7OL4 - chains A and C of the 4 polymer chains in the assembly; structure by X-ray diffraction, 4.80 A resolution (low resolution: residue-level contacts below are approximate; hydrogen-bond / salt-bridge calls are withheld).

[Chain A]
Protein: Contactin-1
Source organism: Mus musculus
UniProt: P12960 (CNTN1_MOUSE); numbering as in UniProt (aligned over 21-604)
Chain sequence (592 residues; row label = number of the first residue in the row):
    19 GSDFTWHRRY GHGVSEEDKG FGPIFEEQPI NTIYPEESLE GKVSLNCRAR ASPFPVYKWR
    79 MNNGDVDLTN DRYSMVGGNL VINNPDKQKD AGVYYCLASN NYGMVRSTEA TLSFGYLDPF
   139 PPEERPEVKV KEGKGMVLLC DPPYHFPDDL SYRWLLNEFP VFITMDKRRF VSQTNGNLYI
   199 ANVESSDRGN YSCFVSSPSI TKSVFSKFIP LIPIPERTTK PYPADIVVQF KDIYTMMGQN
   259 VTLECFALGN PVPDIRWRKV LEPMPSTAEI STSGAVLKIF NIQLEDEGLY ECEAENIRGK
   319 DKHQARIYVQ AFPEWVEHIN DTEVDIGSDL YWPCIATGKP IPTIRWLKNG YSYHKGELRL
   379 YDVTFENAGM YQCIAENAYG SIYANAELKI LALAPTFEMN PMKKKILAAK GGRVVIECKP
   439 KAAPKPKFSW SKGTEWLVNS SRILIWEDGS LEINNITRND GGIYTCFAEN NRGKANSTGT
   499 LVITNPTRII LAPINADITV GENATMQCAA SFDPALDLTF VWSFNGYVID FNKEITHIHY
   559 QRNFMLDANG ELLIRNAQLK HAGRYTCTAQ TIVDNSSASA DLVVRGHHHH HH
Unresolved in the structure: 19-34, 605-610
Disulfide bonds: C65-C114, C158-C211, C263-C310, C352-C391, C436-C484, C526-C585
Covalent attachments: N-acetylglucosamine (NAG) linked to N208, N258, N338, N457, N494
Differences from the reference sequence: expression tag (19-20, 605-610); conflict V433 (Ile in P12960)
Curated features (UniProtKB/Swiss-Prot):
  - glycosylation (N-linked (GlcNAc...) asparagine): N208, N258, N338, N457, N473, N494, N521, N593
What the authors report for this chain:
  - post-translational modification sites: N208, N258
  - mutagenesis - F177D/F180D/F212D: abolished binding to Neurofascin (chain C)
  - mutagenesis - L279R: increased binding to Contactin-1 (chain A)

[Chain C]
Protein: Neurofascin
Source organism: Mus musculus
Chain sequence (617 residues; numbered 23 to 639; the number before each row is that of its first residue):
    23 GSIEIPMDLT QPPTITKQSV KDHIVDPRDN ILIECEAKGN PAPSFHWTRN SRFFNIAKDP
    83 RVSMRRRSGT LVIDFRSGGR PEEYEGEYQC FARNKFGTAL SNRIRLQVSK SPLWPKENLD
   143 PVVVQEGAPL TLQCNPPPGL PSPVIFWMSS SMEPITQDKR VSQGHNGDLY FSNVMLQDMQ
   203 TDYSCNARFH FTHTIQQKNP FTLKVLTNNP YNDSSLRNHP DIYSARGVAE RTPSFMYPQG
   263 TSSSQMVLRG MDLLLECIAS GVPTPDIAWY KKGGDLPSNK AKFENFNKAL RITNVSEEDS
   323 GEYFCLASNK MGSIRHTISV RVKAAPYWLD EPKNLILAPG EDGRLVCRAN GNPKPTVQWM
   383 VNGEPLQSAP PNPNREVAGD TIIFRDTQIS SRAVYQCNTS NEHGYLLANA FVSVLDVPPR
   443 MLSARNQLIR VILYNRTRLD CPFFGSPIPT LRWFKNGQGS NLDGGNYHVY ENGSLEIKMI
   503 RKEDQGIYTC VATNILGKAE NQVRLEVKDP TRIYRMPEDQ VAKRGTTVQL ECRVKHDPSL
   563 KLTVSWLKDD EPLYIGNRMK KEDDSLTIFG VAERDQGSYT CMASTELDQD LAKAYLTVLA
   623 DQATPTNRLA AHHHHHH
Unresolved in the structure: 23, 235-247, 624-639
Disulfide bonds: C57-C112, C156-C207, C279-C327, C369-C419, C463-C512, C554-C603
Covalent attachments: N-acetylglucosamine (NAG) linked to N316, N457; glycan linked to N420, N494
What the authors report for this chain:
  - post-translational modification sites: N457, N494
  - mutagenesis - F168D/M170D/M174D/I217D: abolished binding to Contactin-1 (chain A)
  - mutagenesis - F168D/M170D/M174D/I217D: abolished binding to Neurofascin (chain C)
  - mutagenesis - T216A: decreased binding to Neurofascin (chain C)

[How chain A and chain C interact]
Residue-residue contacts (28):
  P53(A) - L135(C)
  L57(A) - P134(C)
  L57(A) - L135(C)
  E58(A) - K138(C)
  P137(A) - R50(C)
  F138(A) - R50(C)
  R171(A) - M174(C)
  R171(A) - E175(C)
  F177(A) - F168(C)
  F177(A) - M170(C)
  F177(A) - I217(C)
  F180(A) - M170(C)
  F180(A) - M174(C)
  F212(A) - M174(C)
  S214(A) - M174(C)
  S214(A) - Q219(C)
  S217(A) - K138(C)
  I218(A) - L135(C)
  T219(A) - Q218(C)
  T219(A) - Q219(C)
  K220(A) - T216(C)
  K220(A) - Q218(C)
  S221(A) - T216(C)
  S221(A) - I217(C)
  S221(A) - Q219(C)
  F223(A) - H215(C)
  K225(A) - R50(C)
  K225(A) - H215(C)
Interface residues without a listed pair, chain A (20 interface residues in all): P140, S169, V222
Interface residues without a listed pair, chain C (16 interface residues in all): D51, P137, S173
From the paper, about this interface:
  - interface residues, chain A: F177(A), F180(A), F212(A)
  - interface residues, chain C: F168(C), M170(C), M174(C), I217(C)

[Summary]
20 residues of chain A face 16 of chain C across their interface. N-acetylglucosamine is covalently linked to
N208(A), N258(A), N338(A), N457(A) and N494(A). The paper reports that F177D/F180D/F212D of chain A abolish
binding to Neurofascin (chain C); interface residues F177(A), F180(A) and F168(C) among others; 4
substitutions were tested in all.
Chain A is Contactin-1 and chain C is Neurofascin, both from Mus musculus; the structure, Mouse contactin-1
neurofascin-155 immunoglobulin domains adhesion complex, was determined by X-ray diffraction (same publication
as 7OK5 and 7OL2).
